Entry 7MR3 (electron microscopy, 3.60 A resolution); this record covers chains C and D of the 5 polymer chains in the assembly.

Chain C:
Molecule: RecBCD enzyme subunit RecC
Source organism: Escherichia coli (strain K12)
Notes: EC 3.1.11.5
UniProt: P07648 (RECC_ECOLI); residues 1-1122 here = UniProt positions 1-1122
Amino-acid sequence (1122 residues; row label = number of the first residue in the row):
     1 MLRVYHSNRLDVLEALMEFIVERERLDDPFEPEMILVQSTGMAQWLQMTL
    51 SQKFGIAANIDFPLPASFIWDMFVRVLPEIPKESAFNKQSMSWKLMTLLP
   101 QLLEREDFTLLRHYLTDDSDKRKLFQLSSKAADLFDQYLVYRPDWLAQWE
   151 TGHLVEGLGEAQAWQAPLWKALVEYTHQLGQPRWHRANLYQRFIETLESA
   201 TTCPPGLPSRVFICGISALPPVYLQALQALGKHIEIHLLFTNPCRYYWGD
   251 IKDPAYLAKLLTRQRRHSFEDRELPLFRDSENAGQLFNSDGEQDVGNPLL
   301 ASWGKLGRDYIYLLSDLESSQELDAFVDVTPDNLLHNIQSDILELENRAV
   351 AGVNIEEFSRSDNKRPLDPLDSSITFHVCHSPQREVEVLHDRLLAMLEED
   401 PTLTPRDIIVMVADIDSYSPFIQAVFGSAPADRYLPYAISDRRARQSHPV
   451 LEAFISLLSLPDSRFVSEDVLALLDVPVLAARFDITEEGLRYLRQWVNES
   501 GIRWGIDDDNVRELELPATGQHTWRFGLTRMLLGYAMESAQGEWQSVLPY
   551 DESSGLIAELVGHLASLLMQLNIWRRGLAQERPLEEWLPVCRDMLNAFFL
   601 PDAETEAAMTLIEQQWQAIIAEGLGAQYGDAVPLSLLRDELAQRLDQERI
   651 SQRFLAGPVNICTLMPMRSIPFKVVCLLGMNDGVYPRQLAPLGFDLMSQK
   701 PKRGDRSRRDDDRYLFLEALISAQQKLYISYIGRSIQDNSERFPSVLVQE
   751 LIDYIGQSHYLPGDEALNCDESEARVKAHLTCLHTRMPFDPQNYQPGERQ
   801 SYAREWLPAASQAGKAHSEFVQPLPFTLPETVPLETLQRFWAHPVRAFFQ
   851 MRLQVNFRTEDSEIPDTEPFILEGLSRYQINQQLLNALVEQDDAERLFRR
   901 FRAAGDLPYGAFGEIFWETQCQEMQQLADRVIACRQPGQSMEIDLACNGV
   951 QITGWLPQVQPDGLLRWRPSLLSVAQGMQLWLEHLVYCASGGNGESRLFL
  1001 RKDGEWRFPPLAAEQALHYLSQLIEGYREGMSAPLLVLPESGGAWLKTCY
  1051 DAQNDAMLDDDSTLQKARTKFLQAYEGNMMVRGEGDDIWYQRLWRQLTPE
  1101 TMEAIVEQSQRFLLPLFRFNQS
Disordered / not traced: 1122
Curated features (UniProtKB/Swiss-Prot):
  - natural variant: Gln-647 to Leu-655 (sequence variant, change not given here; In recC-1004)
  - mutagenesis: Gln-38 (Q38A: Acts at variant Chi sequences), Leu-64 (L64A: Does not act at Chi), Trp-70 (W70A: Does not act at Chi), Asp-133 (D133A: Does not act at Chi), Leu-134 (L134A: Acts at variant Chi sequences), Asp-136 (D136A: Does not act at Chi), Gln-137 (Q137A: Acts at variant Chi sequences), Arg-142 (R142A: Acts at variant Chi sequences), Arg-186 (R186A/C/H: Does not act at Chi), Asp-705 (D705A/H: Acts at variant Chi sequences)

Chain D:
Molecule: RecBCD enzyme subunit RecD
Source organism: Escherichia coli (strain K12)
Notes: EC 3.1.11.5
UniProt: P04993 (RECD_ECOLI); numbering as in UniProt (aligned over 1-608)
Amino-acid sequence (608 residues; row label = number of the first residue in the row):
     1 MKLQKQLLEAVEHKQLRPLDVQFALTVAGDEHPAVTLAAALLSHDAGEGH
    51 VCLPLSRLENNEASHPLLATCVSEIGELQNWEECLLASQAVSRGDEPTPM
   101 ILCGDRLYLNRMWCNERTVARFFNEVNHAIEVDEALLAQTLDKLFPVSDE
   151 INWQKVAAAVALTRRISVISGGPGTGKTTTVAKLLAALIQMADGERCRIR
   201 LAAPTGKAAARLTESLGKALRQLPLTDEQKKRIPEDASTLHRLLGAQPGS
   251 QRLRHHAGNPLHLDVLVVDEASMIDLPMMSRLIDALPDHARVIFLGDRDQ
   301 LASVEAGAVLGDICAYANAGFTAERARQLSRLTGTHVPAGTGTEAASLRD
   351 SLCLLQKSYRFGSDSGIGQLAAAINRGDKTAVKTVFQQDFTDIEKRLLQS
   401 GEDYIAMLEEALAGYGRYLDLLQARAEPDLIIQAFNEYQLLCALREGPFG
   451 VAGLNERIEQFMQQKRKIHRHPHSRWYEGRPVMIARNDSALGLFNGDIGI
   501 ALDRGQGTRVWFAMPDGNIKSVQPSRLPEHETTWAMTVHKSQGSEFDHAA
   551 LILPSQRTPVVTRELVYTAVTRARRRLSLYADERILSAAIATRTERRSGL
   601 AALFSSRE
Disordered / not traced: 1, 607-608

How chain C and chain D interact:
Contacting residue pairs - 42 pairs, chain C then chain D:
  Leu-532(C) / Gln-22(D)
  Leu-532(C) / Phe-23(D)  hydrophobic
  Leu-532(C) / Thr-26(D)
  Leu-533(C) / Pro-99(D)  hydrophobic
  Gly-534(C) / Arg-111(D)  hydrogen bond (backbone-side chain)
  Tyr-535(C) / Leu-19(D)  hydrophobic
  Tyr-535(C) / Ser-43(D)
  Tyr-535(C) / Leu-109(D)
  Ala-536(C) / Phe-23(D)  hydrophobic
  Ala-536(C) / Pro-99(D)  hydrophobic
  Ala-536(C) / Asn-110(D)
  Ala-536(C) / Arg-111(D)  hydrogen bond (backbone-backbone)
  Met-537(C) / Pro-97(D)
  Met-537(C) / Thr-98(D)
  Met-537(C) / Pro-99(D)
  Met-537(C) / Arg-111(D)  hydrogen bond (backbone-side chain)
  Glu-538(C) / Arg-111(D)
  Glu-538(C) / Cys-114(D)  hydrogen bond
  Glu-543(C) / Pro-97(D)
  Trp-544(C) / Thr-26(D)
  Trp-544(C) / Val-27(D)
  Trp-544(C) / Gln-89(D)
  Trp-544(C) / Pro-97(D)
  Asp-551(C) / Arg-111(D)  salt bridge
  Asp-551(C) / Gln-251(D)
  Glu-552(C) / Gly-249(D)
  Glu-552(C) / Ser-250(D)
  Glu-552(C) / Gln-251(D)  hydrogen bond (side chain-backbone)
  Ser-554(C) / Arg-111(D)  hydrogen bond
  Ser-554(C) / Gln-251(D)
  Ala-558(C) / Leu-19(D)
  Glu-559(C) / Arg-17(D)  salt bridge
  Glu-559(C) / Leu-19(D)
  Gly-562(C) / Pro-18(D)
  Gly-562(C) / Leu-19(D)
  Gly-562(C) / Gln-22(D)
  His-563(C) / Pro-18(D)
  Ala-565(C) / Gln-22(D)  hydrogen bond (backbone-side chain)
  Ser-566(C) / Gln-22(D)
  Glu-942(C) / Arg-196(D)  salt bridge
  Glu-942(C) / Arg-198(D)  salt bridge
  Trp-955(C) / His-262(D)
Also at the interface, not in a pair above, chain C (26 interface residues in all): Gln-541, Gly-542, Gln-545, Gly-555, Leu-556, Met-569
Also at the interface, not in a pair above, chain D (27 interface residues in all): Leu-8, Leu-25, Ala-46, Val-304, Glu-305

In short:
Chain C and chain D form an interface of 26 and 27 residues respectively, with 7 hydrogen bonds and 4 salt
bridges. Polar contacts include Asp-551(C)/Arg-111(D), Glu-559(C)/Arg-17(D) and Glu-942(C)/Arg-196(D). Curated
annotation (UniProt) lists 10 mutagenesis sites on chain C.
Chain C is RecBCD enzyme subunit RecC and chain D is RecBCD enzyme subunit RecD, both from Escherichia coli
(strain K12); the structure, Cryo-EM structure of RecBCD-DNA complex with docked RecBNuc and stabilized RecD,
was determined by electron microscopy, deposited together with 7MR0, 7MR1, 7MR2 and 7MR4.
